PDB entry 6V06 | X-ray diffraction, 2.40 A resolution | chain A

Chain A:
Name: Beta-2-glycoprotein 1
Organism: Homo sapiens
Reference sequence: P02749 (APOH_HUMAN); residues 1-326 here correspond to UniProt positions 20-345 (UniProt number = residue number + 19)
Sequence (326 residues; each row starts with the number of its first residue):
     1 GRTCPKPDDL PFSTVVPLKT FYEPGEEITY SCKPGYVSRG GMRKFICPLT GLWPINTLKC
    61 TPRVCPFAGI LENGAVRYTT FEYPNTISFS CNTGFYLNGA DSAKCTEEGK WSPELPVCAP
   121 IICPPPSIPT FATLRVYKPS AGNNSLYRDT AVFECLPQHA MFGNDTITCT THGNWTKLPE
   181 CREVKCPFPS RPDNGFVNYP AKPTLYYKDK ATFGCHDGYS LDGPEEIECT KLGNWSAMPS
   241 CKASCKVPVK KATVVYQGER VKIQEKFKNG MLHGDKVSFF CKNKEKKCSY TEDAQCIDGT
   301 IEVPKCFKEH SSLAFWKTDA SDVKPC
Disulfide bonds: Cys4-Cys47, Cys32-Cys60, Cys65-Cys105, Cys91-Cys118, Cys123-Cys169, Cys155-Cys181, Cys186-Cys229, Cys215-Cys241, Cys245-Cys296, Cys281-Cys306, Cys288-Cys326
Covalently attached groups: N-acetylglucosamine (NAG) linked to Asn143, Asn164, Asn174, Asn234
UniProt features mapped onto this chain:
  - glycosylation: Thr14 (O-linked (GalNAc...) threonine), Thr130 (O-linked (GalNAc...) threonine), Asn143 (N-linked (GlcNAc...) (complex) asparagine), Asn164 (N-linked (GlcNAc...) asparagine), Asn174 (N-linked (GlcNAc...) asparagine), Asn234 (N-linked (GlcNAc...) asparagine)
From the paper describing this entry:
  - contacts within the chain: Arg39-Arg43 (hydrogen bond), Gly41-Arg43 (hydrogen bond), Arg43-Thr57 (hydrogen bond)
  - post-translational modification sites: Asn143, Asn164, Asn174, Asn234
  - conformationally variable residues (loop rearrangement): Lys308 to Asp319
  - mutagenesis - T130S/N143Q/N164Q/N174Q/N234Q: unchanged binding to MBB2

In short:
N-acetylglucosamine is covalently linked to Asn143, Asn164, Asn174 and Asn234. The paper reports that
T130S/N143Q/N164Q/N174Q/N234Q leave binding to MBB2 unchanged; modification sites Asn143, Asn164 and Asn174
among others.
Chain A is Beta-2-glycoprotein 1 (Homo sapiens); the structure, Crystal structure of Beta-2 glycoprotein I
purified from plasma (pB2GPI), was determined by X-ray diffraction, deposited together with 6V08 and 6V09.
